6RYR - chains G and I of the 11 polymer chains in the assembly; structure by electron microscopy, 3.10 A resolution.

[Chain G]
Molecule: Histone H2A type 1
Organism: Xenopus laevis
UniProtKB: P06897 (H2A1_XENLA); residues 0-129 here correspond to UniProt positions 1-130 (UniProt number = residue number + 1)
Chain sequence (130 residues; each row starts with the number of its first residue; numbering starts at 0):
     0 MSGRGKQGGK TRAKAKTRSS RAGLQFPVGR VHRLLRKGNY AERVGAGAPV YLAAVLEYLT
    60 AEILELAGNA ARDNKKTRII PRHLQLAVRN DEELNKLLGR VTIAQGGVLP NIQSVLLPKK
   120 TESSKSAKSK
Unresolved in the structure: 0-13, 119-129
Construct notes: conflict Arg99 (Gly100 in P06897), Ser123 (Ala124 in P06897)
Swiss-Prot annotation at these positions:
  - modified residue: Ser1 (N-acetylserine), Lys5 (N6-(2-hydroxyisobutyryl)lysine), Lys9 (N6-(2-hydroxyisobutyryl)lysine), Lys36 (N6-(2-hydroxyisobutyryl)lysine), Lys74 (N6-(2-hydroxyisobutyryl)lysine), Lys75 (N6-(2-hydroxyisobutyryl)lysine), Lys95 (N6-(2-hydroxyisobutyryl)lysine), Gln104 (N5-methylglutamine), Lys118 (N6-(2-hydroxyisobutyryl)lysine)
  - cross-link (Glycyl lysine isopeptide (Lys-Gly)): Lys13 (interchain with G-Cter in ubiquitin), Lys15 (interchain with G-Cter in ubiquitin), Lys119 (interchain with G-Cter in ubiquitin)

[Chain I]
Molecule: 149-nt DNA strand
Organism: synthetic construct
Sequence (149 nucleotides; each row starts with the number of its first residue; numbers below 1 keep their minus sign (DA-72 is residue -72)):
   -72 ATCAGAATCC CGGTGCCGAG GCCGCTCAAT TGGTCGTAGA CAGCTCTAGC ACCGCTTAAA
   -12 CGCACGTACG CGCTGTCCCC CGCGTTTTAA CCGCCAAGGG GATTACTCCC TAGTCTCCAG
    48 GCACGTGTCA GATATATACA TCGATAGGC

[Chain G / chain I interface]
Pairs across the interface (15; chain G residue first):
  Thr16(G) with DG47(I), sugar contact
  Arg29(G) with DG48(I), phosphate contact; DC49(I), salt bridge to the phosphate
  Glu41(G) with DA39(I), sugar contact
  Arg42(G) with DT38(I), hydrogen bond to the sugar; DA39(I), phosphate contact
  Val43(G) with DT38(I), sugar contact; DA39(I), hydrogen bond to the phosphate
  Gly44(G) with DT38(I), phosphate contact
  Ala45(G) with DT38(I), hydrogen bond to the phosphate
  Lys75(G) with DG58(I), phosphate contact
  Thr76(G) with DA57(I), phosphate contact; DG58(I), hydrogen bond to the phosphate
  Arg77(G) with DA57(I), sugar contact; DG58(I), hydrogen bond to the phosphate
Interface residues without a listed pair, chain G (13 interface residues in all): His31, Arg35, Lys74

[Overview]
13 residues of chain G and 7 residues of chain I are in contact, with 5 hydrogen bonds and 1 salt bridge.
Polar contacts include Arg42(G)-DT38(I), Val43(G)-DA39(I) and Ala45(G)-DT38(I).
Chain G is Histone H2A type 1 (Xenopus laevis) and chain I is a 149-nt DNA strand (synthetic construct); the
structure, Nucleosome-CHD4 complex structure (single CHD4 copy), was determined by electron microscopy
together with 6RYU from the same study.
